5LMS - chains A and E of the 25 polymer chains in the assembly; structure by electron microscopy, 5.10 A resolution (low resolution: residue-level contacts below are approximate; hydrogen-bond / salt-bridge calls are withheld).

Chain A:
Molecule: 16S rRNA
From: Thermus thermophilus HB8
Sequence (1522 nucleotides; numbered 0 to 1544 plus 21 insertion-coded residues; 44 numbers in that range are skipped by the numbering (no residue carries them; nothing is unmodelled there); the number before each row is that of its first residue; a row labelled like 189A-189L holds insertion residues (189A, then the next letters in order); numbering starts at 0):
     0 UUUGUUGGAG AGUUUGAUCC UGGCUCAGGG UGAACGCUGG CGGCGUGCCU AAGACAUGCA
    60 AGUCGUGCGG GCCG
    76 CGGGGUUUU
    88 ACUCCG
    96 UGGUCAGCGG CGGACGGGUG AGUAACGCGU GGGU
  129A G
   130 ACCUACCCGG AAGAGGGGGA CAACCCGGGG AAACUCGGGC UAAUCCCCCA UGUGGACCCG
189A-189L CCCCUUGGGGUG
   190 UGUCCAAAGG GCUUU
   216 GCCCGCUUCC GGAUGGGCCC GCGUCCCAUC AGCUAGUUGG UGGGGUAAUG GCCCACCAAG
   276 GCGACGACGG GUAGCCGGUC UGAGAGGAUG GCCGGCCACA GGGGCACUGA GACACGGGCC
   336 CCACUCCUAC GGGAGGCAGC AGUUAGGAAU CUUCCGCAAU GGGCGCAAGC CUGACGGAGC
   396 GACGCCGCUU GGAGGAAGAA GCCCUUCGGG GUGUAAACUC CUGA
   441 ACCCGGGACG AAACCCCC
   460 GA
   470 CGAGGGGA
   479 CUGACGGUAC CGGGGUAA
   498 UAGCGCCGGC CAACUCCGUG CCAGCAGCCG CGGUAAUACG GAGGGCGCGA GCGUUACCCG
   558 GAUUCACUGG GCGUAAAGGG CGUGUAGGCG GCCUGGGGCG UCCCAUGUGA AAGACCACGG
   618 CUCAACCGUG GGGGAGCGUG GGAUACGCUC AGGCUAGACG GUGGGAGAGG GUGGUGGAAU
   678 UCCCGGAGUA GCGGUGAAAU GCGCAGAUAC CGGGAGGAAC GCCGAUGGCG AAGGCAGCCA
   738 CCUGGUCCAC CCGUGACGCU GAGGCGCGAA AGCGUGGGGA GCAAACCGGA UUAGAUACCC
   798 GGGUAGUCCA CGCCCUAAAC GAUGCGCGCU AGGUCUCUGG GUCU
   848 CCUGGGGGCC GAAGCUAACG CGUUAAGCGC GCCGCCUGGG GAGUACGGCC GCAAGGCUGA
   908 AACUCAAAGG AAUUGACGGG GGCCCGCACA AGCGGUGGAG CAUGUGGUUU AAUUCGAAGC
   968 AACGCGAAGA ACCUUACCAG GCCUUGACAU GCUA
 1001A G
  1002 GGAACCCGGG UGAAAGCCUG GGGUGCCCC
1030A-1030D GCGA
  1031 GGGGAGCCCU AGCACAGGUG CUGCAUGGCC GUCGUCAGCU CGUGCCGUGA GGUGUUGGGU
  1091 UAAGUCCCGC AACGAGCGCA ACCCCCGCCG UUAGUUGCCA GCGGUUCGGC CGGGCACUCU
  1151 AACGGGACUG CCCGCG
  1168 AAAGCGGGAG GAAGGAGGGG ACGACGUCUG GUCAGCAUGG CCCUUACGGC CUGGGCGACA
  1228 CACGUGCUAC AAUGCCCACU ACAAAGCGAU GCCACCCGGC AACGGGGAGC UAAUCGCAAA
  1288 AAGGUGGGCC CAGUUCGGAU UGGGGUCUGC AACCCGACCC CAUGAAGCCG GAAUCGCUAG
  1348 UAAUCGCGGA UCAGCC
 1363A A
  1364 UGCCGCGGUG AAUACGUUCC CGGGCCUUGU ACACACCGCC CGUCACGCCA UGGGAGCGGG
  1424 CUCUACCCGA AGUCGCCGG
1442A-1442B GA
  1443 GCCUA
  1452 C
  1456 GGGCAGGCGC CGAGGGUAGG GCCCGUGACU GGGGCGAAGU CGUAACAAGG UAGCUGUACC
  1516 GGAAGGUGCG GCUGGAUCAC CUCCUUUCU
Disordered / not traced: 0-4, 1533, 1543-1544

Chain E:
Protein: 30S ribosomal protein S5
From: Thermus thermophilus (strain HB8 / ATCC 27634 / DSM 579)
UniProtKB: Q5SHQ5 (RS5_THET8); residue numbers follow UniProt; this construct covers 1-162
Amino-acid sequence (162 residues; numbered 1 to 162; the number before each row is that of its first residue):
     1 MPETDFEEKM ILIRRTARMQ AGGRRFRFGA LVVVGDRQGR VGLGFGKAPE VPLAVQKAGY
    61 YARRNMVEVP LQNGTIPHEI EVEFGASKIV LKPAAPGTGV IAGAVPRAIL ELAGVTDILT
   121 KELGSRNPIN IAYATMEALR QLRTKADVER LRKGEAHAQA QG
Disordered / not traced: 1-4, 155-162

How chain A and chain E interact:
Pairs across the interface - 82 pairs, chain A then chain E:
  G6(A) - Lys92(E)
  G6(A) - Ala94(E)
  G6(A) - Ala95(E)
  G6(A) - Thr98(E)
  G6(A) - Leu119(E)
  G7(A) - Val90(E)
  G7(A) - Lys92(E)
  G7(A) - Ile101(E)
  G7(A) - Thr120(E)
  G7(A) - Lys121(E)
  A8(A) - Ile101(E)
  A8(A) - Ala102(E)
  A8(A) - Gly103(E)
  A8(A) - Thr120(E)
  A8(A) - Lys121(E)
  G9(A) - Gly103(E)
  G9(A) - Lys121(E)
  G9(A) - Glu122(E)
  G9(A) - Arg126(E)
  A10(A) - Arg126(E)
  G15(A) - Ala17(E)
  G15(A) - Met19(E)
  G15(A) - Arg24(E)
  A16(A) - Thr16(E)
  A16(A) - Ala17(E)
  U17(A) - Arg14(E)
  C18(A) - Arg14(E)
  C18(A) - Asn127(E)
  C18(A) - Ile129(E)
  C19(A) - Ala86(E)
  C19(A) - Ser125(E)
  C19(A) - Asn127(E)
  C19(A) - Asn130(E)
  U20(A) - Ala86(E)
  A559(A) - Arg126(E)
  U560(A) - Leu123(E)
  U863(A) - Glu83(E)
  A864(A) - Gly85(E)
  A864(A) - Ala86(E)
  U921(A) - Arg18(E)
  U921(A) - Met19(E)
  G922(A) - Met19(E)
  G922(A) - Gln20(E)
  G922(A) - Ala21(E)
  A923(A) - Ala21(E)
  C1069(A) - Gln20(E)
  C1069(A) - Arg25(E)
  U1070(A) - Arg18(E)
  U1070(A) - Gln20(E)
  U1070(A) - Arg25(E)
  C1071(A) - Arg18(E)
  C1071(A) - Arg27(E)
  C1071(A) - Pro49(E)
  G1072(A) - Pro49(E)
  G1072(A) - Leu53(E)
  U1073(A) - Lys57(E)
  U1073(A) - Tyr60(E)
  G1074(A) - Tyr60(E)
  G1074(A) - Tyr61(E)
  G1077(A) - Lys47(E)
  U1078(A) - Phe84(E)
  U1078(A) - Asn130(E)
  G1079(A) - Arg14(E)
  G1079(A) - Tyr133(E)
  A1080(A) - Arg14(E)
  A1080(A) - Thr16(E)
  A1080(A) - Ala17(E)
  A1080(A) - Phe45(E)
  A1080(A) - Lys47(E)
  G1081(A) - Thr16(E)
  G1081(A) - Ala17(E)
  G1081(A) - Arg18(E)
  G1081(A) - Arg27(E)
  G1082(A) - Arg18(E)
  G1193(A) - Gly23(E)
  U1194(A) - Gly22(E)
  U1194(A) - Gly23(E)
  A1396(A) - Met19(E)
  C1397(A) - Arg24(E)
  A1398(A) - Gln20(E)
  A1398(A) - Ala21(E)
  A1398(A) - Gly22(E)
Other interface residues (no listed pair), chain A (38 interface residues in all): G558, G566, C1192
Other interface residues (no listed pair), chain E (48 interface residues in all): Ala48, Arg64, Glu81, Ser87, Pro93, Arg107

In short:
The interface between chain A and chain E involves 38 residues on one side and 48 on the other.
Chain A is 16S rRNA (Thermus thermophilus HB8) and chain E is 30S ribosomal protein S5 (Thermus thermophilus
(strain HB8 / ATCC 27634 / DSM 579)); the structure, Structure of bacterial 30S-IF1-IF3-mRNA-tRNA translation
pre-initiation complex(state-2C), was determined by electron microscopy, deposited together with 5LMN, 5LMO,
5LMP, 5LMQ, 5LMR, 5LMT, 5LMU and 5LMV.
